1BFO - chains A and B; structure by X-ray diffraction, 2.60 A resolution.

== Chain A ==
Name: Campath-1G antibody
Source organism: Rattus rattus
Notes: fragment: fab fragment; antibody fragment or engineered binder
Chain sequence (214 residues; each row starts with the number of its first residue):
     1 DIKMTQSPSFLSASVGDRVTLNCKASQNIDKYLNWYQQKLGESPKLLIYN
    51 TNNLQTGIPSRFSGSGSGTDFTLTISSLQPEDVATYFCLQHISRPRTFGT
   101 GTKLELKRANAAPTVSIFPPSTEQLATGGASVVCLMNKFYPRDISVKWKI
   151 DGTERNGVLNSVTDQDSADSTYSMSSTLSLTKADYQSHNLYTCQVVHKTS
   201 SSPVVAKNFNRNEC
Disulfides: C23-C88, C134-C193
Construct notes: conflict K3 (Gln in 4096754), L21 (Ile in 4096754), D30 (Asn in 4096754), 28 further conflict positions vs the reference (4096754) not listed; insertion (206)

== Chain B ==
Name: Campath-1G antibody
Source organism: Rattus rattus
Notes: fragment: fab fragment; antibody fragment or engineered binder
Chain sequence (216 residues; row label = number of the first residue in the row):
     1 EVKLLESGGGLVQPGGSMRLSCAGSGFTFTDFYMNWIRQPAGKAPEWLGF
    51 IRDKAKGYTTEYNPSVKGRFTISRDNTQNMLYLQMNTLRAEDTATYYCAR
   101 EGHTAAPFDYWGQGVMVTVSSAQTTAPSVYPLAPGCGDTTSSTVTLGCLV
   151 KGYFPEPVTVTWNSGALSSDVHTFPAVLQSGLYTLTSSVTSSTWPSQTVT
   201 CNVAHPASSTKVDKKV
Disulfides: C22-C98, C148-C201
Construct notes: conflict G24 (Ala43 in 1220486), D53 (Asn72 in 1220486), K56 (Asn75 in 1220486), 22 further conflict positions vs the reference (1220486) not listed

== How chain A and chain B interact ==
Residue-residue contacts - 69 pairs, chain A then chain B:
  N34(A) - A106(B)  hydrogen bond (side chain-backbone)
  N34(A) - P107(B)
  Y36(A) - P107(B)  hydrogen bond (side chain-backbone)
  Y36(A) - F108(B)
  Q38(A) - Q39(B)  hydrogen bond
  Q38(A) - Y97(B)  hydrogen bond
  S43(A) - Y97(B)
  S43(A) - W111(B)
  S43(A) - G112(B)  hydrogen bond (side chain-backbone)
  P44(A) - W111(B)  hydrogen bond (backbone-side chain)
  L46(A) - F108(B)
  L46(A) - D109(B)
  Y49(A) - T104(B)
  Y49(A) - A105(B)  hydrophobic
  Y49(A) - A106(B)
  Q55(A) - A105(B)
  F87(A) - A44(B)  hydrophobic
  F87(A) - P45(B)
  L89(A) - P107(B)  hydrophobic
  L89(A) - F108(B)  hydrophobic
  H91(A) - P107(B)
  R94(A) - F50(B)
  P95(A) - W47(B)  hydrophobic
  P95(A) - N63(B)
  R96(A) - N35(B)  hydrogen bond
  R96(A) - W47(B)
  R96(A) - F50(B)
  R96(A) - E101(B)  salt bridge
  R96(A) - P107(B)
  R96(A) - F108(B)
  F98(A) - P45(B)
  F98(A) - F108(B)  hydrophobic
  F98(A) - W111(B)  hydrophobic
  G99(A) - A44(B)
  S116(A) - T145(B)
  F118(A) - L132(B)
  F118(A) - A133(B)
  F118(A) - P134(B)
  F118(A) - T145(B)
  P119(A) - G135(B)
  S121(A) - P131(B)
  E123(A) - K214(B)  salt bridge
  Q124(A) - Y130(B)
  S131(A) - L149(B)
  V133(A) - L132(B)  hydrophobic
  L135(A) - F174(B)  hydrophobic
  L135(A) - T186(B)
  L135(A) - S188(B)
  N137(A) - F174(B)
  N137(A) - S188(B)  hydrogen bond
  K138(A) - D170(B)  salt bridge
  K138(A) - H172(B)
  L159(A) - V177(B)  hydrophobic
  L159(A) - Q179(B)
  N160(A) - V177(B)
  S161(A) - F174(B)
  S161(A) - P175(B)  hydrogen bond (side chain-backbone)
  V162(A) - P175(B)
  T163(A) - F174(B)
  D166(A) - H172(B)  salt bridge
  S173(A) - H172(B)  hydrogen bond
  S173(A) - F174(B)
  M174(A) - F174(B)
  S175(A) - F174(B)
  S175(A) - T186(B)
  S179(A) - K151(B)
  N210(A) - C136(B)
  R211(A) - C136(B)
  E213(A) - C136(B)  hydrogen bond
Other interface residues (no listed pair), chain A (44 interface residues in all): E42, T100, T127, F209
Other interface residues (no listed pair), chain B (43 interface residues in all): I37, E46, R52, P64, V129, L146, T173

== Summary ==
The interface between chain A and chain B involves 44 residues on one side and 43 on the other; the contacts
include 11 hydrogen bonds and 4 salt bridges. Polar contacts include R96(A)-E101(B), E123(A)-K214(B) and
K138(A)-D170(B).
Chain A is Campath-1G antibody and chain B is Campath-1G antibody, both from Rattus rattus; the structure,
Campath-1G IGG2B rat monoclonal fab, was determined by X-ray diffraction.
